PDB entry 4WQT | X-ray diffraction, 4.40 A resolution (low resolution: residue-level contacts below are approximate; hydrogen-bond / salt-bridge calls are withheld) | chains D and X of the 6 polymer chains in the assembly

# Chain D
Molecule: DNA-directed RNA polymerase subunit beta'
From: Thermus thermophilus HB8
Notes: EC 2.7.7.6
UniProt: Q8RQE8 (RPOC_THET8); residue numbers follow UniProt; this construct covers 1-1524
Chain sequence (1524 residues; row label = number of the first residue in the row):
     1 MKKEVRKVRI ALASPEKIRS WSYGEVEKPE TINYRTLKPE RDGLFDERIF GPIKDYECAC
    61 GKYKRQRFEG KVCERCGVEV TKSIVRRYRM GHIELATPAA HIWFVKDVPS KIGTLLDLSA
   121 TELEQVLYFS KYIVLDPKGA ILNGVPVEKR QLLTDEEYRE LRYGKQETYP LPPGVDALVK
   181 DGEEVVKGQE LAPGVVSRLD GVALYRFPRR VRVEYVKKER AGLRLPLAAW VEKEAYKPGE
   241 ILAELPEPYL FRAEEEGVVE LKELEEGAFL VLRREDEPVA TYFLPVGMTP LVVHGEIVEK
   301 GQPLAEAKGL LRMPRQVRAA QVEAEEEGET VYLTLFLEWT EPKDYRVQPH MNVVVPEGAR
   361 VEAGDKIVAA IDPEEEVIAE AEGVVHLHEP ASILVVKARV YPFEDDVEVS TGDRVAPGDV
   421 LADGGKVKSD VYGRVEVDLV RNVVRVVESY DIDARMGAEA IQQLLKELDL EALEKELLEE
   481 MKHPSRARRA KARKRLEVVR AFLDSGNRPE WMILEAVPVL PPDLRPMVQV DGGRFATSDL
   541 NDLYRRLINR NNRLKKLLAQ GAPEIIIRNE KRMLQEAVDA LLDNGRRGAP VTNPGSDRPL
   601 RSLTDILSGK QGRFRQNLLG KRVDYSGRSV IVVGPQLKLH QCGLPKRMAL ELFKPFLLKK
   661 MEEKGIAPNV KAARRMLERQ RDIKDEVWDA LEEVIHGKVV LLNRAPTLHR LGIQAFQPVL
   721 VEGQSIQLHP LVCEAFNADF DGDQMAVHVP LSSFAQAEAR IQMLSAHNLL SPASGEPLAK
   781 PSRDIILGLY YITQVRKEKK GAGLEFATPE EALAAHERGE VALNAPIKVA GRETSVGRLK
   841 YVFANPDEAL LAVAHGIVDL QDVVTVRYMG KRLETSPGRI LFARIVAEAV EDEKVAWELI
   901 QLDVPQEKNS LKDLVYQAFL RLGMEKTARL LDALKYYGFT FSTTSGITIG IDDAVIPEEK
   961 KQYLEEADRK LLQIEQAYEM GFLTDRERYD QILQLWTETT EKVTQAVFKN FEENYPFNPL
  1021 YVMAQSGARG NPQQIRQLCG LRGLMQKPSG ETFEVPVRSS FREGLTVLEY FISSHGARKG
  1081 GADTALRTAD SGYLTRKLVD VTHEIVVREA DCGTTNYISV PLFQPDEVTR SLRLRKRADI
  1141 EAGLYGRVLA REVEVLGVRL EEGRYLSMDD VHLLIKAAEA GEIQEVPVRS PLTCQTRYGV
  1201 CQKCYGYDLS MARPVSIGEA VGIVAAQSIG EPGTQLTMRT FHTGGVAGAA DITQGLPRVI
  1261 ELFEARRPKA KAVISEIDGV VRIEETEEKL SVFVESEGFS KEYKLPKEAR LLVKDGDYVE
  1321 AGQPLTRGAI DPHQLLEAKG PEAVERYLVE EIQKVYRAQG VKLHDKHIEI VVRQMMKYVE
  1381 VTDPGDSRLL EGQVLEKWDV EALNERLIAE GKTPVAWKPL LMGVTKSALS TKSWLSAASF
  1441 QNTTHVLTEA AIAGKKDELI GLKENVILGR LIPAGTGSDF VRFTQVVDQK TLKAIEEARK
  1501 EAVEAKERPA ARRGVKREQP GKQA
Disordered / not traced: 56-85, 217-341, 526-535, 1500-1524
Bound ions: Mg2+: D739, D741, D743; Zn2+ near C1201 (its only coordinating residue here)

# Chain X
Molecule: RNA cleavage stimulating factor (GreA/Gfh1 chimeric protein Gre-C1)
From: Thermus thermophilus HB8
Chain sequence (156 residues; row label = number of the first residue in the row):
     1 MAREVKLTKA GYERLMQQLE RERERLQEIS ADFEQALEEG DLRENAGYDE ARRAMWQNEA
    61 RIDSLEDILS RAVILEEGSG EVIGLGSVVE LEDPLSGERL SVQVVSPAEA NVLDTPMKIS
   121 DASPMGKALL GHRVGDVLSL DTPKGRREFR VVAIHG
Disordered / not traced: 1-2

# Interface between chain D and chain X
Residue-residue contacts - 64 pairs, chain D then chain X:
  N737(D) with L42(X)
  K780(D) with E38(X)
  R783(D) with E39(X)
  K970(D) with L113(X)
  I974(D) with V112(X)
  E979(D) with T142(X); P143(X)
  M980(D) with T142(X); R147(X)
  G981(D) with M125(X)
  F982(D) with L100(X); M117(X); I119(X); S123(X); M125(X)
  L983(D) with V112(X); S123(X)
  T984(D) with S123(X); P124(X)
  E987(D) with S120(X); S123(X)
  Q991(D) with A110(X); N111(X); V112(X)
  Q994(D) with Q18(X)
  E998(D) with R25(X)
  E1001(D) with R25(X)
  N1031(D) with D32(X); Q35(X)
  Q1037(D) with E50(X)
  Q1046(D) with R53(X)
  T1052(D) with Q57(X)
  G1076(D) with R53(X)
  K1079(D) with R53(X)
  G1080(D) with D49(X); R53(X)
  G1081(D) with E44(X)
  T1084(D) with R43(X); D49(X)
  R1087(D) with R52(X)
  E1127(D) with R23(X); E66(X)
  V1128(D) with L19(X); R23(X)
  R1133(D) with R23(X)
  Q1235(D) with Y48(X); R52(X)
  L1236(D) with R52(X)
  T1237(D) with R52(X)
  M1238(D) with R52(X); W56(X); E59(X)
  R1239(D) with W56(X)
  T1240(D) with W56(X)
  A1249(D) with W56(X)
  A1250(D) with W56(X)
  D1251(D) with D63(X)
  E1285(D) with E4(X)
  R1327(D) with D63(X)
  A1358(D) with M55(X)
  Q1359(D) with L37(X); M55(X)
  G1360(D) with E34(X)
  K1362(D) with E34(X)
Other interface residues (no listed pair), chain D (59 interface residues in all): A738, D739, A977, Y978, T997, R1029, P1032, Q1033, Q1034, M1045, H1075, D1083, K1136, Q1254, R1310
Other interface residues (no listed pair), chain X (49 interface residues in all): M16, Q27, S30, F33, D41, G47, R61, D67, D141, K144

# Summary
The interface between chain D and chain X involves 59 residues on one side and 49 on the other. D739(D),
D741(D) and D743(D) form the Mg2+ site.
Chain D is DNA-directed RNA polymerase subunit beta' and chain X is RNA cleavage stimulating factor (GreA/Gfh1
chimeric protein Gre-C1), both from Thermus thermophilus HB8; the structure, Thermus thermophilus RNA
polymerase complexed with an RNA cleavage stimulating factor (a GreA/Gfh1 chimeric protein), was determined by
X-ray diffraction (same publication as 4WQS).
